3GTL - chains A and I of the 13 polymer chains in the assembly; structure by X-ray diffraction, 3.38 A resolution.

[Chain A]
Protein: DNA-directed RNA polymerase II subunit RPB1
Organism: Saccharomyces cerevisiae
Notes: EC 2.7.7.6; fragment: DNA-directed RNA polymerase II largest subunit
Reference sequence: P04050 (RPB1_YEAST); residue numbers follow UniProt; this construct covers 1-1733
Sequence (1733 residues; row label = number of the first residue in the row):
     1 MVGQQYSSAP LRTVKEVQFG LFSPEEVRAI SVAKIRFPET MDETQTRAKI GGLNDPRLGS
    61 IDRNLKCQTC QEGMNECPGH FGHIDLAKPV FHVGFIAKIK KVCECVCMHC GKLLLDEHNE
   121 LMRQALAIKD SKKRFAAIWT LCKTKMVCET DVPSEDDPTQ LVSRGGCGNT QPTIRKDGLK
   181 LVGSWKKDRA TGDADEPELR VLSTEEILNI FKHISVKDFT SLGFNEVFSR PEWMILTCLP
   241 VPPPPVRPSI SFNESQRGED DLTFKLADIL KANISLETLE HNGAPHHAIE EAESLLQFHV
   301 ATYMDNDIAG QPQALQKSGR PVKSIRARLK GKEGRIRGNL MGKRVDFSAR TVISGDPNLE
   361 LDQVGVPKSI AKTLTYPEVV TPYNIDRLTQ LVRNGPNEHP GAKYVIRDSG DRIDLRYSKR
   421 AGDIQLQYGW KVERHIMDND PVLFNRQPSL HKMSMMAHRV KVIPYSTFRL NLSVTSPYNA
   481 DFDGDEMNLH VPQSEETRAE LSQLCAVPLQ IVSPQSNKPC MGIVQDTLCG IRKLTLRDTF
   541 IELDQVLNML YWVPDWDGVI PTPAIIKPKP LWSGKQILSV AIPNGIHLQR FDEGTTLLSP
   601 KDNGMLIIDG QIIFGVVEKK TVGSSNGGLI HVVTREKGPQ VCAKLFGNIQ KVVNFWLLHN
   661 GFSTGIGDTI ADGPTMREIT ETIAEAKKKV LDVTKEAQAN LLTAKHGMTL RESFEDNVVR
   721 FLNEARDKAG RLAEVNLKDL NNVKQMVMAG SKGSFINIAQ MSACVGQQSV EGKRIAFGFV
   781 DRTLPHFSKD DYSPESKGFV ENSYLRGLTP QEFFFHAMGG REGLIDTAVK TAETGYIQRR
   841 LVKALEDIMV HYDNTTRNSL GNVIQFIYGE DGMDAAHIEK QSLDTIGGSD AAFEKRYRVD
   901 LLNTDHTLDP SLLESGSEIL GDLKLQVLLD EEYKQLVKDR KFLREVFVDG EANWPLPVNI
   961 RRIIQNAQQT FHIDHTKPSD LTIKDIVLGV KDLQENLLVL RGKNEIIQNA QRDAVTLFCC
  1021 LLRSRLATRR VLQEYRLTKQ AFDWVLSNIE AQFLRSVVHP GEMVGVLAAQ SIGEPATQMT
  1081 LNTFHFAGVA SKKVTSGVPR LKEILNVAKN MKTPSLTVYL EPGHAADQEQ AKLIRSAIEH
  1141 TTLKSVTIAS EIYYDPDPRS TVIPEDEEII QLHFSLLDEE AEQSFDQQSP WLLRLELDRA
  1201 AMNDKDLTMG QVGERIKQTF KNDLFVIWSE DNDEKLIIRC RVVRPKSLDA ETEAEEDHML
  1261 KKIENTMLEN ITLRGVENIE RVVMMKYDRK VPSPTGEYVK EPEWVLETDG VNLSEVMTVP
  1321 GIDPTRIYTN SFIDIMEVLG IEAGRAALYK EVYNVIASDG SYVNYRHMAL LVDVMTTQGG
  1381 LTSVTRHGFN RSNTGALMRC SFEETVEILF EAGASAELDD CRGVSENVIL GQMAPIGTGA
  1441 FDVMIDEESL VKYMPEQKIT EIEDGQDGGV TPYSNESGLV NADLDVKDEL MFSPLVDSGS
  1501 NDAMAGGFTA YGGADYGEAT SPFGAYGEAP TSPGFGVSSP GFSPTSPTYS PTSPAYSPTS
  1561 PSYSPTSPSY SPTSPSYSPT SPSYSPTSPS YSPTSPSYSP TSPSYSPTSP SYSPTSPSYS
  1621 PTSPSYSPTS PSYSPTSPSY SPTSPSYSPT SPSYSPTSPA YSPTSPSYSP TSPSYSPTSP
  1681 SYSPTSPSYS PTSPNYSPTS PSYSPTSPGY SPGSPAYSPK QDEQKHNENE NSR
Not modelled in the structure: 1-2, 155-160, 187-198, 1082-1091, 1177-1186, 1244-1253, 1446-1733
Ion coordination: Zn2+ site 1: Cys-67, Cys-70; Zn2+ site 2 near Cys-148 (its only coordinating residue here); Mg2+: Asp-483, Asp-485 (shared with 1 residue of chain R)
Swiss-Prot annotation at these positions:
  - region: Pro-248 to Asp-260 (Lid loop), Asn-306 to Lys-323 (Rudder loop), Pro-810 to Glu-822 (Bridging helix)
  - binding site (Zn(2+)): Cys-67, Cys-70, Cys-77, His-80, Cys-107, Cys-110, Cys-148, Cys-167
  - binding site (Mg(2+)): Asp-481, Asp-483, Asp-485
  - modified residue: Thr-1471 (Phosphothreonine)
  - cross-link (Glycyl lysine isopeptide (Lys-Gly)): Lys-695 (interchain with G-Cter in ubiquitin), Lys-1246 (interchain with G-Cter in ubiquitin), Lys-1350 (interchain with G-Cter in ubiquitin)
  - natural variant: Ser-1653 to Pro-1659 (deletion: In strain: A364A)
  - mutagenesis: Lys-1246 (K1246R: Impairs ubiquitination during transcription stress)

[Chain I]
Protein: DNA-directed RNA polymerase II subunit RPB9
Organism: Saccharomyces cerevisiae
Notes: fragment: DNA-directed RNA polymerase II subunit 9
Reference sequence: P27999 (RPB9_YEAST); residues 1-122 here = UniProt positions 1-122
Sequence (122 residues; numbered 1 to 122; the number before each row is that of its first residue):
     1 MTTFRFCRDC NNMLYPREDK ENNRLLFECR TCSYVEEAGS PLVYRHELIT NIGETAGVVQ
    61 DIGSDPTLPR SDRECPKCHS RENVFFQSQQ RRKDTSMVLF FVCLSCSHIF TSDQKNKRTQ
   121 FS
Not modelled in the structure: 1, 121-122
Ion coordination: Zn2+ site 1: Cys-7, Cys-10, Cys-29, Cys-32; Zn2+ site 2: Cys-75, Cys-78, Cys-103
Swiss-Prot annotation at these positions:
  - zinc finger: Cys-7 to Cys-32 (C4-type), Ser-71 to Thr-111 (TFIIS-type)
  - binding site (Zn(2+)): Cys-7, Cys-10, Cys-29, Cys-32, Cys-75, Cys-78, Cys-103, Cys-106
  - modified residue: Ser-40 (Phosphoserine)

[Interface between chain A and chain I]
Pairs across the interface (56; chain A residue first):
  Ala-697(A) / Met-97(I)
  Gln-698(A) / Met-97(I)
  Gln-698(A) / Val-98(I)
  Gln-698(A) / Leu-99(I)
  Gln-698(A) / Ser-112(I)  hydrogen bond (backbone-side chain)
  Ala-699(A) / Ser-112(I)
  Ala-699(A) / Gln-114(I)
  Asn-700(A) / Asp-113(I)  hydrogen bond
  Asn-700(A) / Lys-115(I)
  Asn-700(A) / Asn-116(I)
  Thr-709(A) / Lys-93(I)
  Thr-709(A) / Asp-94(I)
  Arg-711(A) / Gln-87(I)  hydrogen bond
  Arg-711(A) / Arg-91(I)
  Arg-711(A) / Thr-95(I)  hydrogen bond (side chain-backbone)
  Arg-711(A) / Ser-96(I)
  Phe-714(A) / Met-97(I)  hydrophobic
  Asp-781(A) / Arg-91(I)  salt bridge
  Arg-782(A) / Thr-67(I)
  Ser-788(A) / Thr-67(I)
  Ser-788(A) / Pro-69(I)
  Lys-789(A) / Thr-67(I)  hydrogen bond (backbone-backbone)
  Lys-789(A) / Leu-68(I)
  Lys-789(A) / Pro-69(I)
  Asp-790(A) / Phe-86(I)
  Asp-790(A) / Gln-87(I)
  Asp-790(A) / Arg-91(I)  salt bridge
  Tyr-792(A) / Gln-87(I)
  Tyr-792(A) / Met-97(I)
  Ile-1148(A) / Glu-47(I)
  Ile-1148(A) / Leu-48(I)  hydrogen bond (backbone-backbone)
  Ile-1148(A) / Ile-49(I)  hydrogen bond (backbone-backbone)
  Ala-1149(A) / Glu-47(I)
  Ser-1150(A) / Tyr-44(I)
  Ser-1150(A) / Arg-45(I)
  Ser-1150(A) / His-46(I)  hydrogen bond (backbone-backbone)
  Ser-1150(A) / Glu-47(I)
  Glu-1151(A) / Tyr-44(I)
  Glu-1151(A) / Arg-45(I)  salt bridge
  Ile-1152(A) / Leu-42(I)
  Ile-1152(A) / Val-43(I)  hydrogen bond (backbone-backbone)
  Ile-1152(A) / Tyr-44(I)  hydrogen bond (backbone-backbone)
  Tyr-1153(A) / Pro-41(I)
  Tyr-1153(A) / Leu-42(I)
  Tyr-1154(A) / Glu-18(I)  hydrogen bond
  Tyr-1154(A) / Asp-19(I)
  Tyr-1154(A) / Arg-24(I)
  Tyr-1154(A) / Leu-25(I)  hydrophobic
  Tyr-1154(A) / Pro-41(I)  hydrogen bond (backbone-backbone)
  Pro-1190(A) / Glu-18(I)
  Trp-1191(A) / Leu-25(I)  hydrophobic
  Trp-1191(A) / Val-43(I)  hydrophobic
  Asp-1198(A) / Ile-49(I)
  Glu-1264(A) / Tyr-44(I)
  Glu-1264(A) / His-46(I)
  Leu-1268(A) / Leu-48(I)  hydrophobic
Also at the interface, not in a pair above, chain A (32 interface residues in all): Leu-701, Lys-1144, Thr-1147, Pro-1156, Val-1162, Asp-1257, Lys-1261
Also at the interface, not in a pair above, chain I (37 interface residues in all): Pro-16, Arg-17, Asn-23, Asp-65, Gln-89, Arg-92

[In short]
Chain A and chain I form an interface of 32 and 37 residues respectively, with 12 hydrogen bonds and 3 salt
bridges. Polar contacts include Asp-781(A)/Arg-91(I), Asp-790(A)/Arg-91(I) and Glu-1151(A)/Arg-45(I).
Chain A is DNA-directed RNA polymerase II subunit RPB1 and chain I is DNA-directed RNA polymerase II subunit
RPB9, both from Saccharomyces cerevisiae; the structure, Backtracked RNA polymerase II complex with 13mer with
G<>U mismatch, was determined by X-ray diffraction (same publication as 3GTG, 3GTJ, 3GTK, 3GTM, 3GTO, 3GTP and
3GTQ).
